8X8A - chains A and B; structure by X-ray diffraction, 1.53 A resolution.

# Chain A
Name: Gamma-aminobutyric acid receptor-associated protein-like 1
Source organism: Homo sapiens
Reference sequence: Q9H0R8 (GBRL1_HUMAN); numbering as in UniProt (aligned over 1-117)
Amino-acid sequence (117 residues; numbered 1 to 117; the number before each row is that of its first residue):
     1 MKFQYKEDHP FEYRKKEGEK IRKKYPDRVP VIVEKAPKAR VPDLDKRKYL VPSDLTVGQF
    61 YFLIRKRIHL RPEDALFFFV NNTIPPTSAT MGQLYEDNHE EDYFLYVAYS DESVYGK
Swiss-Prot annotation at these positions:
  - site: Tyr115, Gly116 (Microbial infection: Cleavage), Gly116, Lys117 (Cleavage)
  - lipidation: Gly116 (Phosphatidylethanolamine amidated glycine)
  - mutagenesis: His9 (H9A: Abolished interaction with ATG4B), Arg28 (R28A: Does not affect interaction with ATG4B), Arg47 (R47A: Abolished interaction with ATG4B), Arg67 (R67A: Abolished interaction with ATG4B), Gly116 (G116A: No processing of precursor)

# Chain B
Name: Starch-binding domain-containing protein 1
Source organism: Homo sapiens
Notes: fragment: LIR motif
Reference sequence: O95210 (STBD1_HUMAN); residues 200-210 here = UniProt positions 200-210
Amino-acid sequence (19 residues; row label = number of the first residue in the row):
   196 GPGSHEEWEM VPRHSGSGS
Unresolved in the structure: 196-200, 214
Differences from the reference sequence: expression tag (196-199, 211-214)
Swiss-Prot annotation at these positions:
  - motif: His200 to Val206 (LIR)
  - modified residue: Ser210 (Phosphoserine)
  - mutagenesis: Trp203 (W203A: Abolishes interaction with GABARAPL1), Val206 (V206A: Abolishes interaction with GABARAPL1)

# Chain A / chain B interface
Residue-residue contacts (35):
  Glu17(A) - Trp203(B)  hydrogen bond
  Ile21(A) - Trp203(B)
  Asp27(A) - Arg208(B)  hydrogen bond (backbone-side chain)
  Arg28(A) - Met205(B)
  Arg28(A) - Val206(B)  hydrogen bond (side chain-backbone)
  Arg28(A) - Arg208(B)
  Pro30(A) - Trp203(B)  hydrophobic
  Val31(A) - Trp203(B)
  Lys46(A) - Glu201(B)  salt bridge
  Lys46(A) - Glu202(B)  hydrogen bond (side chain-backbone)
  Lys46(A) - Glu204(B)
  Lys48(A) - Glu201(B)  hydrogen bond (side chain-backbone)
  Lys48(A) - Trp203(B)
  Lys48(A) - Glu204(B)  hydrogen bond (backbone-backbone)
  Tyr49(A) - Trp203(B)
  Tyr49(A) - Glu204(B)
  Tyr49(A) - Val206(B)  hydrophobic
  Leu50(A) - Trp203(B)  hydrophobic
  Leu50(A) - Glu204(B)  hydrogen bond (backbone-backbone)
  Leu50(A) - Met205(B)  hydrophobic
  Leu50(A) - Val206(B)  hydrogen bond (backbone-backbone)
  Pro52(A) - Val206(B)
  Pro52(A) - Pro207(B)
  Pro52(A) - Arg208(B)
  Asp54(A) - Arg208(B)  salt bridge
  Leu55(A) - Pro207(B)
  Leu55(A) - Ser210(B)
  Gln59(A) - His209(B)
  Gln59(A) - Ser210(B)  hydrogen bond (side chain-backbone)
  Gln59(A) - Gly211(B)
  Phe62(A) - Gly211(B)
  Phe62(A) - Ser212(B)
  Leu63(A) - Val206(B)  hydrophobic
  Arg67(A) - Glu204(B)  salt bridge
  Phe104(A) - Trp203(B)  hydrophobic
Also at the interface, not in a pair above, chain A (22 interface residues in all): Tyr25, Ile32, Val51, Gly58
Also at the interface, not in a pair above, chain B (13 interface residues in all): Gly213

# Overview
22 residues of chain A and 13 residues of chain B are in contact; the contacts include 9 hydrogen bonds and 3
salt bridges. Among the polar pairs are Lys46(A)-Glu201(B), Asp54(A)-Arg208(B) and Arg67(A)-Glu204(B).
Here chain A is Gamma-aminobutyric acid receptor-associated protein-like 1 and chain B is Starch-binding
domain-containing protein 1, both from Homo sapiens. Entry 8X8A (Crystal structure of STBD1 LIR motif in
complex with GABARAPL1) was determined by X-ray diffraction (same publication as 8X8K).
